4QVM - chains K and W of the 28 polymer chains in the assembly; structure by X-ray diffraction, 2.80 A resolution.

[Chain K]
Name: Proteasome subunit beta type-5
From: Saccharomyces cerevisiae
Notes: EC 3.4.25.1
Reference sequence: P30656 (PSB5_YEAST); residues 1-212 here correspond to UniProt positions 76-287 (UniProt number = residue number + 75)
Chain sequence (212 residues; numbered 1 to 212; the number before each row is that of its first residue):
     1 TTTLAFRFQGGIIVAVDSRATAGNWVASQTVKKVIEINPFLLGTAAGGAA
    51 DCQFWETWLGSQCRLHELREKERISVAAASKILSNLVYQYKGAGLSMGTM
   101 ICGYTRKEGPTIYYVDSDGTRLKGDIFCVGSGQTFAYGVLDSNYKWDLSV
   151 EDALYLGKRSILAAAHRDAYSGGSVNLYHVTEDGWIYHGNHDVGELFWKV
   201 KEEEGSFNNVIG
Covalently attached groups: bortezomib (BO2) linked to T1
Construct notes: engineered mutation A45 (Met120 in P30656)
Bound ions: Mg2+ site 1 near I82 (its only coordinating residue here); Mg2+ site 2: A165, D168, S171 (shared with D204(W) of chain W)
Ligand contacts: bortezomib (BO2; N-[(1R)-1-(dihydroxyboryl)-3-methylbutyl]-N-(pyrazin-2-ylcarbonyl)-L-phenylalaninamide): R19, A20, T21, A22, A27, V31, K33, A45, A46, G47, G48, A49, S131, Y170

[Chain W]
Name: Proteasome subunit beta type-3
From: Saccharomyces cerevisiae
Notes: EC 3.4.25.1
Reference sequence: P25451 (PSB3_YEAST); residues 0-204 here correspond to UniProt positions 1-205 (UniProt number = residue number + 1)
Chain sequence (205 residues; row label = number of the first residue in the row; numbering starts at 0):
     0 MSDPSSINGGIVVAMTGKDCVAIACDLRLGSQSLGVSNKFEKIFHYGHVF
    50 LGITGLATDVTTLNEMFRYKTNLYKLKEERAIEPETFTQLVSSSLYERRF
   100 GPYFVGPVVAGINSKSGKPFIAGFDLIGCIDEAKDFIVSGTASDQLFGMC
   150 ESLYEPNLEPEDLFETISQALLNAADRDALSGWGAVVYIIKKDEVVKRYL
   200 KMRQD
Disordered / not traced: 0
Bound ions: Mg2+: D204 (shared with A165(K), D168(K), S171(K) of chain K)
Swiss-Prot annotation at these positions:
  - modified residue: S30 (Phosphoserine)
  - cross-link: K69 (Glycyl lysine isopeptide (Lys-Gly) (interchain with G-Cter in ubiquitin))

[Chain K / chain W interface]
Contacting residue pairs - 43 pairs, chain K then chain W:
  R19(K) with D204(W), salt bridge
  N24(K) with S5(W); D177(W); A178(W), hydrogen bond (backbone-backbone); L179(W)
  W25(K) with Q144(W); R176(W)
  V26(K) with D175(W); R176(W), hydrogen bond (backbone-side chain); D177(W); A178(W)
  A27(K) with R176(W), hydrogen bond (backbone-side chain)
  S28(K) with R176(W)
  Q29(K) with D175(W); R202(W)
  F135(K) with L33(W), hydrophobic
  A165(K) with D204(W)
  H166(K) with W182(W), hydrogen bond (backbone-side chain); Q203(W), hydrogen bond (side chain-backbone)
  R167(K) with S32(W); G34(W), hydrogen bond (side chain-backbone); V35(W), hydrogen bond (side chain-backbone); W182(W)
  D168(K) with S32(W)
  A169(K) with R27(W); S32(W), hydrogen bond (backbone-backbone); A178(W)
  Y170(K) with S32(W); A178(W), hydrophobic
  S171(K) with D204(W)
  G172(K) with D204(W)
  G173(K) with R202(W), hydrogen bond (backbone-side chain); D204(W), hydrogen bond (backbone-side chain)
  D192(K) with R202(W), salt bridge
  V193(K) with D204(W)
  G194(K) with R202(W)
  F197(K) with Q203(W)
  W198(K) with K200(W); M201(W); Q203(W)
  N209(K) with N37(W); K38(W), hydrogen bond (backbone-side chain)
  V210(K) with N37(W)
Also at the interface, not in a pair above, chain K (25 interface residues in all): I211
Also at the interface, not in a pair above, chain W (21 interface residues in all): Q31

[Overview]
25 residues of chain K and 21 residues of chain W are in contact, with 11 hydrogen bonds and 2 salt bridges.
Among the polar pairs are R19(K)-D204(W), D192(K)-R202(W) and V26(K)-R176(W). Bortezomib is covalently linked
to T1(K).
Here chain K is Proteasome subunit beta type-5 and chain W is Proteasome subunit beta type-3, both from
Saccharomyces cerevisiae. Entry 4QVM (yCP beta5-M45A mutant in complex with bortezomib) was determined by
X-ray diffraction together with 4QUX, 4QUY, 4QV0, 4QV1, 4QV3, 4QV4 and 42 further entries from the same study.
